Entry 3BDX (X-ray diffraction, 2.30 A resolution); this record covers chains A and C of the 3 polymer chains in the assembly.

[Chain A (and C)]
Name: Amyloid lambda 6 light chain variable region PIP (fragment)
From: Homo sapiens
Notes: chain C of this document is another copy of the same molecule, construct and numbering; everything in this record applies to it too
UniProt: Q96JD1 (Q96JD1_HUMAN); residue numbers follow UniProt; this construct covers 1-111
Chain sequence (111 residues; row label = number of the first residue in the row):
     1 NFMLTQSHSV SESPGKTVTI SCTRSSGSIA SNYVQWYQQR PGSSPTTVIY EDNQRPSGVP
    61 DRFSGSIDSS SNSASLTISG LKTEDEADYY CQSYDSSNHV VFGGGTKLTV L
Construct notes: engineered mutation Ser7 (Pro in Q96JD1); conflict Val18 (Ile in Q96JD1), Ser44 (Ala in Q96JD1), Ser97 (Asn in Q96JD1), His99 (Tyr in Q96JD1), Val100 (Ala in Q96JD1), Val101 (Leu in Q96JD1), Lys107 (Gln in Q96JD1)
Disulfides: Cys22-Cys91

[How chain A and chain C interact]
Contacting residue pairs (22; chain A residue first):
  Asn1(A) with Gln39(C), hydrogen bond (backbone-side chain); Ser43(C)
  Phe2(A) with Ser44(C)
  Met3(A) with Tyr37(C), hydrophobic; Pro45(C), hydrophobic
  Thr5(A) with Tyr37(C); Gln92(C); Val100(C); Phe102(C)
  Gln6(A) with Tyr94(C); Val100(C)
  Ser7(A) with Asn98(C), hydrogen bond (side chain-backbone); Val100(C)
  His8(A) with Asn32(C); Tyr94(C); Asn98(C), hydrogen bond
  Val10(A) with Asn98(C)
  Ser21(A) with Asn98(C); His99(C)
  Thr23(A) with Val100(C), hydrogen bond (side chain-backbone); Phe102(C)
  Ser25(A) with Phe102(C)
Other interface residues (no listed pair), chain A (14 interface residues in all): Ser9, Arg24, Ser26
Other interface residues (no listed pair), chain C (14 interface residues in all): Gly42, Tyr90

[In short]
The chain A/chain C interface involves 14 residues from each chain; the contacts include 4 hydrogen bonds.
Polar pairs include Asn1(A)-Gln39(C), Ser7(A)-Asn98(C) and His8(A)-Asn98(C).
Both chains are Amyloid lambda 6 light chain variable region PIP (fragment) (Homo sapiens). Entry 3BDX
(Crystal structure of the unstable and highly fibrillogenic Pro7Ser mutant of the Recombinant variable domain
6AJL2) was determined by X-ray diffraction, deposited together with 2W0K and 3B5G.
